PDB entry 4X6Z | X-ray diffraction, 2.70 A resolution | chains M and W of the 30 polymer chains in the assembly

[Chain M]
Molecule: Proteasome subunit beta type-6
Source organism: Saccharomyces cerevisiae (strain ATCC 204508 / S288c)
Notes: EC 3.4.25.1
Reference sequence: P23724 (PSB6_YEAST); residues -27 to 213 here correspond to UniProt positions 1-241 (UniProt number = residue number + 28)
Amino-acid sequence (241 residues; numbered -27 to 213; the number before each row is that of its first residue; numbers below 1 keep their minus sign (Met-27 is residue -27)):
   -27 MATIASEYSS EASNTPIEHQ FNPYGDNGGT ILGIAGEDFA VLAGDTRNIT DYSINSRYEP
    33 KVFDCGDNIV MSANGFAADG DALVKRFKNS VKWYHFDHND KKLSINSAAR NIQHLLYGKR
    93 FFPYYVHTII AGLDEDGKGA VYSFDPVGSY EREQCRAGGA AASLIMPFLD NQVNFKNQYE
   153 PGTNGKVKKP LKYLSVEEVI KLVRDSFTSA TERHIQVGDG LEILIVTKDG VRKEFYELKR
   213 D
Disordered / not traced: -27 to -9

[Chain W]
Molecule: Proteasome subunit beta type-2
Source organism: Saccharomyces cerevisiae (strain ATCC 204508 / S288c)
Notes: EC 3.4.25.1
Reference sequence: P25043 (PSB2_YEAST); residues -28 to 232 here correspond to UniProt positions 1-261 (UniProt number = residue number + 29)
Amino-acid sequence (261 residues; each row starts with the number of its first residue; numbers below 1 keep their minus sign (Met-28 is residue -28)):
   -28 MAGLSFDNYQ RNNFLAENSH TQPKATSTGT TIVGVKFNNG VVIAADTRST QGPIVADKNC
    32 AKLHRISPKI WCAGAGTAAD TEAVTQLIGS NIELHSLYTS REPRVVSALQ MLKQHLFKYQ
    92 GHIGAYLIVA GVDPTGSHLF SIHAHGSTDV GYYLSLGSGS LAAMAVLESH WKQDLTKEEA
   152 IKLASDAIQA GIWNDLGSGS NVDVCVMEIG KDAEYLRNYL TPNVREEKQK SYKFPRGTTA
   212 VLKESIVNIC DIQEEQVDIT A
Disordered / not traced: -28 to 0, 221-232
UniProt features mapped onto this chain:
  - active site: Thr1 (Nucleophile)

[How chain M and chain W interact]
Contacting residue pairs - 60 pairs, chain M then chain W:
  Asp23(M) with Leu167(W)
  Tyr24(M) with Ser129(W); Asn165(W); Asp166(W); Leu167(W), hydrogen bond (backbone-backbone); Gly168(W)
  Ile26(M) with Trp164(W); Leu167(W), hydrophobic
  Arg29(M) with Trp164(W), hydrogen bond (side chain-backbone)
  Phe140(M) with Tyr203(W), hydrophobic
  Asn143(M) with Phe205(W)
  Gln144(M) with Tyr203(W); Phe205(W)
  Asn149(M) with Thr209(W)
  Gln150(M) with Phe205(W); Thr209(W)
  Tyr151(M) with Thr209(W), hydrogen bond (backbone-backbone)
  Pro153(M) with Arg207(W); Gly208(W)
  Asn156(M) with Thr210(W); Ala211(W); Val212(W)
  Gly157(M) with Ala211(W)
  Glu170(M) with Lys201(W), salt bridge
  Lys173(M) with Gln200(W)
  Leu174(M) with Tyr203(W)
  Arg176(M) with Glu197(W), salt bridge; Gln200(W)
  Asp177(M) with Lys199(W); Gln200(W), hydrogen bond (side chain-backbone); Lys201(W); Tyr203(W), hydrogen bond
  Thr180(M) with Arg196(W), hydrogen bond; Glu197(W)
  Ser181(M) with Arg196(W), hydrogen bond
  Glu184(M) with Val26(W); Lys29(W), salt bridge; Arg196(W)
  Arg185(M) with Pro24(W); Ile25(W); Val26(W), hydrogen bond (side chain-backbone); Ala27(W), hydrogen bond (side chain-backbone); Lys29(W)
  His186(M) with Pro24(W); Ile25(W)
  Ile187(M) with Arg19(W); Pro24(W), hydrogen bond (backbone-backbone); Val26(W), hydrophobic; Leu167(W)
  Lys211(M) with Asn194(W), hydrogen bond (side chain-backbone); Val195(W)
  Arg212(M) with Trp164(W)
  Asp213(M) with Arg19(W), salt bridge; Ile163(W); Trp164(W); Asp166(W); Ser169(W); Gly170(W); Ser171(W), hydrogen bond (side chain-backbone); Asn194(W)
Also at the interface, not in a pair above, chain M (34 interface residues in all): Arg19, Ile21, Ser25, Leu136, Glu152, Gly154, Glu209
Also at the interface, not in a pair above, chain W (35 interface residues in all): Thr21, Gly23, Asp28, Pro206

[In short]
34 residues of chain M and 35 residues of chain W are in contact, with 12 hydrogen bonds and 4 salt bridges.
Polar pairs include Glu170(M)-Lys201(W), Arg176(M)-Glu197(W) and Glu184(M)-Lys29(W). UniProt lists active-site
residue Thr1(W) on chain W.
Chain M is Proteasome subunit beta type-6 and chain W is Proteasome subunit beta type-2, both from
Saccharomyces cerevisiae (strain ATCC 204508 / S288c); the structure, Yeast 20S proteasome in complex with
PR-VI modulator, was determined by X-ray diffraction.
